PDB entry 3QS4 | X-ray diffraction, 2.63 A resolution | chain A

== Chain A ==
Protein: Na(+):neurotransmitter symporter (Snf family)
Organism: Aquifex aeolicus
UniProtKB: O67854 (O67854_AQUAE); numbering as in UniProt (aligned over 1-513)
Amino-acid sequence (519 residues; row label = number of the first residue in the row):
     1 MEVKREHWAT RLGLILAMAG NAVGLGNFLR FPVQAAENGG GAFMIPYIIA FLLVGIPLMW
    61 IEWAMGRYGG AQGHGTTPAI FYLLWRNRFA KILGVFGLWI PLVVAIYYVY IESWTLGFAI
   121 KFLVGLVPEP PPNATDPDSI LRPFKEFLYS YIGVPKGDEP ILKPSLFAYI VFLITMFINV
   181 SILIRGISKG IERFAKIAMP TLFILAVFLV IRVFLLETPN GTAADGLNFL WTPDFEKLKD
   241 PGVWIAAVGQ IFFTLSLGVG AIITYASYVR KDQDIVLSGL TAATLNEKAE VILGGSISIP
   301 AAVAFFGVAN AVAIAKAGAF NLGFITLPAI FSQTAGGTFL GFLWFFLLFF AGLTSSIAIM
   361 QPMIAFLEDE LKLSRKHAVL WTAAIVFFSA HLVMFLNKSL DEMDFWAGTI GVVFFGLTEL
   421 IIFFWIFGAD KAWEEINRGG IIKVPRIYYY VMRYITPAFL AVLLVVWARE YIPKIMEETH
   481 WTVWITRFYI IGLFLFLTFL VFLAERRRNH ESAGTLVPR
Unresolved in the structure: 1-4, 132-134, 512-519
Sequence notes: engineered mutation Val259 (Phe in O67854); expression tag (514-519)
Metal / ion sites: Na+ site 1: Gly20, Val23, Ala351, Thr354, Ser355; Na+ site 2: Ala22, Asn27, Thr254, Asn286 (together with tryptophan)
Small-molecule neighbours:
  - tryptophan (TRP), molecule 1: Arg11, Arg270, Asp272, Gln273, Asp274, Gly439, Ile441
  - tryptophan (TRP), molecule 2: Asn21, Ala22, Val23, Gly24, Leu25, Gly26, Asn27, Val104, Tyr108, Phe253, Thr254, Ser256, Val259, Ser355, Ile359
  - tryptophan (TRP), molecule 3: Arg30, Gly249, Phe252, Phe253, Asp404, Gly408, Thr409, Val412
Reported in the primary citation:
  - mutagenesis - F259V/K288A: unchanged catalytic activity on tryptophan
  - mutagenesis - F259V/K288A: decreased catalytic activity on tyrosine
  - mutagenesis - F259V/K288A (Kd of 20 uM): unchanged binding to tryptophan
  - binding site for tryptophan: Arg30, Tyr108, Ile359, Asp404
  - specificity-determining residues: Ile359
  - mutagenesis - F259V/K288A/I359Q: decreased catalytic activity on tryptophan

== Overview ==
Ligands of chain A: 3 copies of tryptophan. Gly20, Val23, Ala351, Thr354 and Ser355 form the Na+ site 1.
Ala22, Asn27, Thr254 and Asn286 coordinate Na+ site 2. The paper reports a binding site for tryptophan at
Arg30, Tyr108 and Ile359 among others; F259V/K288A reduce catalytic activity on tyrosine.
Chain A is Na(+):neurotransmitter symporter (Snf family) (Aquifex aeolicus); the structure, Crystal structure
of LeuT mutant F259V bound to sodium and L-tryptophan, was determined by X-ray diffraction together with 3QS5
and 3QS6 from the same study.
